Entry 6RDI (electron microscopy, 3.20 A resolution); this record covers chains A and B of the 31 polymer chains in the assembly.

# Chain A (and B)
Molecule: Mitochondrial ATP synthase subunit c
From: Polytomella sp. Pringsheim 198.80
Notes: chain B of this document is another copy of the same molecule, construct and numbering; everything in this record applies to it too
UniProtKB: D7P7X5 (D7P7X5_9CHLO); residues 1-127 here = UniProt positions 1-127
Chain sequence (127 residues; numbered 1 to 127; the number before each row is that of its first residue):
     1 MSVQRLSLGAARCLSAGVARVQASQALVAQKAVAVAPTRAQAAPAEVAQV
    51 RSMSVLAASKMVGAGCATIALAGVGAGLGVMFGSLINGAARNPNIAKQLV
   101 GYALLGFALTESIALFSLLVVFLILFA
Not modelled in the structure: 1-53

# How chain A and chain B interact
Contacting residue pairs - 78 pairs, chain A then chain B:
  Ser54(A) - Val55(B)
  Ala57(A) - Leu56(B)
  Ala58(A) - Ser59(B)  hydrogen bond (backbone-side chain)
  Met61(A) - Ser59(B)
  Met61(A) - Gly63(B)
  Met61(A) - Ile124(B)
  Val62(A) - Ser59(B)
  Val62(A) - Val62(B)  hydrophobic
  Val62(A) - Gly63(B)
  Ala64(A) - Ile124(B)  hydrophobic
  Gly65(A) - Gly63(B)
  Gly65(A) - Cys66(B)
  Gly65(A) - Ala67(B)  hydrogen bond (backbone-backbone)
  Gly65(A) - Ile124(B)
  Thr68(A) - Ala67(B)
  Thr68(A) - Ala70(B)
  Thr68(A) - Val120(B)
  Ile69(A) - Cys66(B)
  Ile69(A) - Ile69(B)  hydrophobic
  Leu71(A) - Ala70(B)
  Leu71(A) - Val74(B)
  Leu71(A) - Ile113(B)
  Leu71(A) - Phe116(B)  hydrophobic
  Leu71(A) - Ser117(B)
  Ala72(A) - Ile69(B)
  Ala72(A) - Ala70(B)
  Ala72(A) - Gly73(B)
  Val74(A) - Ile113(B)  hydrophobic
  Gly75(A) - Gly73(B)
  Gly75(A) - Gly77(B)
  Gly75(A) - Ile113(B)
  Ala76(A) - Gly73(B)  hydrogen bond (backbone-backbone)
  Ala76(A) - Gly77(B)
  Leu78(A) - Leu109(B)
  Leu78(A) - Thr110(B)
  Leu78(A) - Ile113(B)  hydrophobic
  Gly79(A) - Gly77(B)
  Gly79(A) - Val80(B)
  Gly79(A) - Met81(B)
  Gly79(A) - Thr110(B)
  Val80(A) - Val80(B)  hydrophobic
  Phe82(A) - Met81(B)
  Phe82(A) - Gly106(B)
  Phe82(A) - Leu109(B)  hydrophobic
  Phe82(A) - Thr110(B)
  Gly83(A) - Met81(B)
  Gly83(A) - Ser84(B)  hydrogen bond (backbone-side chain)
  Ile86(A) - Met81(B)
  Ile86(A) - Ser84(B)
  Ile86(A) - Leu85(B)  hydrophobic
  Ile86(A) - Leu99(B)  hydrophobic
  Ile86(A) - Tyr102(B)  hydrophobic
  Ile86(A) - Ala103(B)  hydrophobic
  Asn87(A) - Ser84(B)
  Ala89(A) - Ile95(B)
  Ala89(A) - Tyr102(B)  hydrophobic
  Ala90(A) - Gly88(B)
  Ala90(A) - Arg91(B)
  Ala90(A) - Asn92(B)  hydrogen bond (backbone-side chain)
  Ala90(A) - Ile95(B)  hydrophobic
  Ala90(A) - Leu99(B)  hydrophobic
  Arg91(A) - Arg91(B)
  Pro93(A) - Asn92(B)
  Pro93(A) - Ile95(B)  hydrophobic
  Ala96(A) - Gln98(B)
  Ala96(A) - Tyr102(B)
  Val100(A) - Tyr102(B)  hydrophobic
  Phe107(A) - Leu109(B)  hydrophobic
  Glu111(A) - Leu109(B)
  Glu111(A) - Ser112(B)  hydrogen bond
  Glu111(A) - Ile113(B)
  Glu111(A) - Phe116(B)
  Ala114(A) - Ile113(B)  hydrophobic
  Leu115(A) - Phe116(B)  hydrophobic
  Leu118(A) - Phe116(B)  hydrophobic
  Val121(A) - Val120(B)  hydrophobic
  Phe122(A) - Leu123(B)  hydrophobic
  Leu125(A) - Leu123(B)  hydrophobic
Also at the interface, not in a pair above, chain A (41 interface residues in all): Ser59, Cys66, Ser84, Leu85, Leu104, Phe126
Also at the interface, not in a pair above, chain B (37 interface residues in all): Lys60, Leu105, Ala127

# In short
The interface between chain A and chain B involves 41 residues on one side and 37 on the other, with 6
hydrogen bonds. Among the polar pairs are Ala58(A)-Ser59(B), Gly83(A)-Ser84(B) and Ala90(A)-Asn92(B).
Chain A and chain B are both Mitochondrial ATP synthase subunit c (Polytomella sp. Pringsheim 198.80); the
structure, Cryo-EM structure of Polytomella F-ATP synthase, Rotary substate 1A, monomer-masked refinement, was
determined by electron microscopy together with 6RD4, 6RD5, 6RD6, 6RD7, 6RD8, 6RD9 and 46 further entries from
the same study.
